Entry 3G0R (X-ray diffraction, 2.40 A resolution); this record covers chains A and G of the 4 polymer chains in the assembly.

[Chain A]
Name: Exodeoxyribonuclease
From: Methanothermobacter thermautotrophicus
Notes: EC 3.1.11.2
UniProtKB: O26314 (O26314_METTH); numbering as in UniProt (aligned over 1-257)
Chain sequence (265 residues; numbered 1 to 265; the number before each row is that of its first residue):
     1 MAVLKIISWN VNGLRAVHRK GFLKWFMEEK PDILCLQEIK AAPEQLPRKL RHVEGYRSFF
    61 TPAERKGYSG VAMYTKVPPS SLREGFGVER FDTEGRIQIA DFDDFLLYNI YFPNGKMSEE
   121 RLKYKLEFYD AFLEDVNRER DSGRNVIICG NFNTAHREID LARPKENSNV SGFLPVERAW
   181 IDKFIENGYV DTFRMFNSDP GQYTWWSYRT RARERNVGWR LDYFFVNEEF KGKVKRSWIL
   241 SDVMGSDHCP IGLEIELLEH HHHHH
Unresolved in the structure: 1-2, 258-265
Differences from the reference sequence: engineered mutation Ala2 (Thr in O26314), Asn151 (Asp in O26314); expression tag (258-265)

[Chain G]
Molecule: 13-nt DNA strand
Sequence (13 nucleotides; row label = number of the first residue in the row):
     1 GCTGCGCAGG GCG
Unresolved in the structure: 11-13
Metal / ion sites: Na+ site 1: DG4, DC5 (shared with 2 residues of chain K); Na+ site 2: DC5, DG6 (shared with 2 residues of chain K)

[Chain A / chain G interface]
Pairs across the interface - 21 pairs, chain A then chain G:
  Glu38(A) with DG9(G), sugar contact; DG10(G), phosphate contact
  Arg65(A) with DC7(G), hydrogen bond to the phosphate; DA8(G), salt bridge to the phosphate
  Tyr68(A) with DA8(G), phosphate contact; DG9(G), hydrogen bond to the phosphate
  Arg96(A) with DG9(G), salt bridge to the phosphate
  Tyr111(A) with DG9(G), sugar contact; DG10(G), hydrogen bond to the phosphate
  Asn114(A) with DG9(G), hydrogen bond to the phosphate; DG10(G), sugar contact
  Lys116(A) with DG10(G), base contact
  Met117(A) with DA8(G), base contact
  Asn151(A) with DG10(G), hydrogen bond to the phosphate
  Asn153(A) with DG10(G), hydrogen bond to the phosphate
  Gly172(A) with DG10(G), phosphate contact
  Trp205(A) with DG10(G), sugar contact
  Ser207(A) with DG10(G), base contact
  Tyr208(A) with DG9(G), base contact
  Leu221(A) with DG10(G), sugar contact
  His248(A) with DG10(G), salt bridge to the phosphate
Also at the interface, not in a pair above, chain A (20 interface residues in all): Asn10, Arg121, Ser171, Asp247

[In short]
Chain A and chain G form an interface of 20 and 4 residues respectively, with 6 hydrogen bonds and 3 salt
bridges. Polar contacts include Arg65(A)-DC7(G), Tyr68(A)-DG9(G) and Tyr111(A)-DG10(G). DG4(G) and DC5(G) form
the Na+ site 1. DC5(G) and DG6(G) coordinate Na+ site 2.
Chain A is Exodeoxyribonuclease (Methanothermobacter thermautotrophicus) and chain G is a 13-nt DNA strand;
the structure, Complex of Mth0212 and an 8bp dsDNA with distorted ends, was determined by X-ray diffraction
together with 3G00, 3G2D, 3G38, 3G3C and 3G4T from the same study.
